PDB entry 3I56 | X-ray diffraction, 2.90 A resolution | chains B and 0 of the 31 polymer chains in the assembly

# Chain B
Molecule: 50S ribosomal protein L3P
From: Haloarcula marismortui
Reference sequence: P20279 (RL3_HALMA); residues 0-337 here correspond to UniProt positions 1-338 (UniProt number = residue number + 1)
Sequence (338 residues; each row starts with the number of its first residue; numbering starts at 0):
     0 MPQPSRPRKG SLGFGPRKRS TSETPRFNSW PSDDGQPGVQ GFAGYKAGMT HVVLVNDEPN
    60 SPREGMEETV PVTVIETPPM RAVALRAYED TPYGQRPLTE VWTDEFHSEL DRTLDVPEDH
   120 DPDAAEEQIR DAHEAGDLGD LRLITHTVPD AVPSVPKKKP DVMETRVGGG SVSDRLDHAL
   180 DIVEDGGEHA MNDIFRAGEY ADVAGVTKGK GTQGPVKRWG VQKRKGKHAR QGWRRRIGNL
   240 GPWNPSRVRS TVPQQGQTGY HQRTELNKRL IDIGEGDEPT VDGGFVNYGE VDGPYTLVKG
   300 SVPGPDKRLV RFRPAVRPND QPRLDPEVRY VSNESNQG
Not modelled in the structure: 0
Ion coordination: Mg2+: Asn335 (shared with A2757(0) of chain 0)

# Chain 0
Molecule: 23S ribosomal RNA
From: Haloarcula marismortui ATCC 43049
Sequence (2923 nucleotides; each row starts with the number of its first residue):
     1 GUUGGCUACU AUGCCAGCUG GUGGAUUGCU CGGCUCAGGC GCUGAUGAAG GACGUGCCAA
    61 GCUGCGAUAA GCUGUGGGGA GCCGCACGGA GGCGAAGAAC CACAGAUUUC CGAAUGAGAA
   121 UCUCUCUAAC AAUUGCUUCG CGCAAUGAGG AACCCCGAGA ACUGAAACAU CUCAGUAUCG
   181 GGAGGAACAG AAAACGCAAC GUGAUGUCGU UAGUAACCGC GAGUGAACGC GAUACAGCCC
   241 AAACCGAAGC CCUCACGGGC AAUGUGGUGU CAGGGCUACC UCUCAUCAGC CGACCGUCUU
   301 CACGAAGUCU CUUGGAAUAG AGCGUGAUAC AGGGUGACAA CCCCGUACUG AAGACCAGUA
   361 CGCUGUGCGG UAGUGCCAGA GUAGCGGGGG UUGGAUAUCC CUCGCGAAUA ACGCAGGCAU
   421 CGACUGCGAA GGCUAAACAC AACCUGAGAC CGAUAGUGAA CAAGUAGUGU GAACGAACGC
   481 UGCAAAGUAC CCUCAGAAGG GAGGCGAAAU AGAGCAUGAA AUCAGUUGGC GAUCGAGCGA
   541 CAGGGCAUAC AAGGUCCCUU GACGAAUGAC CGAGACGCGA GUCUCCAGUA AGACUCACGG
   601 GAAGCCGAUG UUCUGUCGUA CGUUUUGAAA AACGAGCCAG GGAGUGUGUC UGUAUGGCAA
   661 GUCUAACCGG AGUAUCCGGG GAGGCACAGG GAAACCGACA UGGCCGCAGG GCUUUGCCCG
   721 AGGGCCGCCG UCUUCAAGGG CGGGGAGCCA UGUGGACACG ACCCGAAUCC GGACGAUCUA
   781 CGCAUGGACA AGAUGAAGCG UGCCGAAAGG CACGUGGAAG UCUGUUAGAG UUGGUGUCCU
   841 ACAAUACCCU CUCGUGAUCU AUGUGUAGGG GUGAAAGGCC CAUCGAGUCC GGCAACAGCU
   901 GGUUCCAAUC GAAACAUGUC GAAGCAUGAC CUCCGCCGAG GUAGUCUGUG AGGUAGAGCG
   961 ACCGAUUGGU GUGUCCGCCU CCGAGAGGAG UCGGCACACC UGUCAAACUC CAAACUUACA
  1021 GACGCUGUUU GACGCGGGGA UUCCGGUGCG CGGGGUAAGC CUGUGUACCA GGAGGGGAAC
  1081 AACCCAGAGA UAGGUUAAGG UCCCCAAGUG UGGAUUAAGU GUAAUCCUCU GAAGGUGGUC
  1141 UCGAGCCCUA GACAGCCGGG AGGUGAGCUU AGAAGCAGCU ACCCUCUAAG AAAAGCGUAA
  1201 CAGCUUACCG GCCGAGGUUU GAGGCGCCCA AAAUGAUCGG GACUCAAAUC CACCACCGAG
  1261 ACCUGUCCGU ACCACUCAUA CUGGUAAUCG AGUAGAUUGG CGCUCUAAUU GGAUGGAAGC
  1321 AGGGGCGAGA GCUCCUGUGG ACCGAUUAGU GACGAAAAUC CUGGCCAUAG UAGCAGCGAU
  1381 AGUCGGGUGA GAACCCCGAC GGCCUAAUGG AUAAGGGUUC CUCAGCACUG CUGAUCAGCU
  1441 GAGGGUUAGC CGGUCCUAAG UCUCACCGCA ACUCGACUGA GACGAAAUGG GAAACAGGUU
  1501 AAUAUUCCUG UGCCAUCAUG CAGUGAAAGU UGACGCCCUG GGGUCGAUCA CGCCGGGCAU
  1561 UCGCCCGGUC GAACCGUCCA ACUCCGUGGA AGCCGUAAUG GCAGGAAGCG GACGAACGGC
  1621 GGCAUAGGGA AACGUGAUUC AACCUGGGGC CCAUGAAAAG ACGAGCAUGA UGUCCGUACC
  1681 GAGAACCGAC ACAGGUGUCC AUGGCGGCGA AAGCCAAGGC CUGUCGGGAG CAACCAACGU
  1741 UAGGGAAUUC GGCAAGUUAG UCCCGUACCU UCGGAAGAAG GGAUGCCUGC UCCGGAACGG
  1801 AGCAGGUCGC AGUGACUCGG AAGCUCGGAC UGUCUAGUAA CAACAUAGGU GACCGCAAAU
  1861 CCGCAAGGAC UCGUACGGUC ACUGAAUCCU GCCCAGUGCA GGUAUCUGAA CACCUCGUAC
  1921 AAGAGGACGA AGGACCUGUC AACGGCGGGG GUAACUAUGA CCCUCUUAAG GUAGCGUAGU
  1981 ACCUUGCCGC AUCAGUAGCG GCUUGCAUGA AUGGAUUAAC CAGAGCUUCA CUGUCCCAAC
  2041 GUUGGGCCCG GUGAACUGUA CAUUCCAGUG CGGAGUCUGG AGACACCCAG GGGGAAGCAA
  2101 AGACCCUAUG GAGCUUUACU GCAGGCUGUC GCUGAGACGU GGUCGCCGAU GUGCAGCAUA
  2161 GGUAGGAGUC GUUACAGAGG UACCCGCGCU AGCGGGCCAC CCAGACAACA GUGAAAUACU
  2221 ACCCGUCGGU GACUGCGACU CUCACUCCGG GAGGAGGACA CCGAUAGCCG GGCAGUUUGA
  2281 CUGGGGCGGU ACGCGCUCGA AAAGAUAUCG AGCGCGCCCU AUGGUCAUCU CAGCCGGGAC
  2341 AGAGACCCGG CGAAGAGUGC AAGAGCAAAA GAUGACUUGA CAGUGUUCUU CCCAACGAGG
  2401 AACGCUGACG CGAAAGCGUG GUCUAGCGAA CCAAUUAGCC UGCUUGAUGC GGGCAAUUGA
  2461 UGACAGAAAA GCUACCCUAG GGAUAACAGA GUCGUCACUC GCAAGAGCAC AUAUCGACCG
  2521 AGUGGCUUGC UACCUCGAUG UCGGUUCCCU CCAUCCUGCC CGUGCAGAAG CGGGCAAGGG
  2581 UGAGGUUGUU CGCCUAUUAA AGGAGGUCGU GAGCUGGGUU UAGACCGUCG UGAGACAGGU
  2641 CGGCUGCUAU CUACUGGGUG UGUAAUGGUG UCUGACAAGA ACGACCGUAU AGUACGAGAG
  2701 GAACUACGGU UGGUGGCCAC UGGUGUACCG GUUGUUCGAG AGAGCACGUG CCGGGUAGCC
  2761 ACGCCACACG GGGUAAGAGC UGAACGCAUC UAAGCUCGAA ACCCACUUGG AAAAGAGACA
  2821 CCGCCGAGGU CCCGCGUACA AGACGCGGUC GAUAGACUCG GGGUGUGCGC GUCGAGGUAA
  2881 CGAGACGUUA AGCCCACGAG CACUAACAGA CCAAAGCCAU CAU
Not modelled in the structure: 1-9, 126-127, 715, 971-998, 1560, 1952-1963, 2137-2236, 2339-2343, 2665-2666, 2915-2923
Modified / non-standard residues: 1MA (6-hydro-1-methyladenosine-5'-monophosphate) at position 628, OMU (o2'-methyluridine 5'-monophosphate) at position 2587, OMG (o2'-methylguanosine-5'-monophosphate) at position 2588, UR3 (3-methyluridine-5'-monophoshate) at position 2619, PSU (pseudouridine-5'-monophosphate) at position 2621
Ion coordination: Na+ site 1 near U12 (its only coordinating residue here); Mg2+ site 1 near G28 (its only coordinating residue here); Na+ site 2 near C40 (its only coordinating residue here); Na+ site 3 near G56 (its only coordinating residue here); Na+ site 4 near U108 (its only coordinating residue here); Mg2+ site 2 near U115 (its only coordinating residue here); Na+ site 5 near C141 (its only coordinating residue here); Na+ site 6 near U146 (its only coordinating residue here); Mg2+ site 3: C162, U2276; Na+ site 7: A165, A166; Mg2+ site 4: A166, G219; Mg2+ site 5: A167, C168; 45 more Na+ sites not listed; 67 more Mg2+ sites not listed; 16 more Sr2+ sites not listed
Residues lining bound ligands: troleandomycin (TAO): C839, A2099, A2100, A2103, A2538, G2540, U2645, G2646

# Interface between chain B and chain 0
Residue-residue contacts (343):
  Pro1(B) - C2591(0)  phosphate contact
  Gln2(B) - U2545(0)  hydrogen bond to the phosphate
  Gln2(B) - U2546(0)  hydrogen bond to the base
  Gln2(B) - C2547(0)  base contact
  Pro3(B) - G2582(0)  phosphate contact
  Pro3(B) - A2583(0)  phosphate contact
  Ser4(B) - U2581(0)  phosphate contact
  Ser4(B) - G2582(0)  hydrogen bond to the phosphate
  Arg5(B) - C2547(0)  salt bridge to the phosphate
  Arg5(B) - C2548(0)  salt bridge to the phosphate
  Arg5(B) - U2581(0)  hydrogen bond to the phosphate
  Pro6(B) - G2580(0)  phosphate contact
  Pro6(B) - U2581(0)  phosphate contact
  Pro6(B) - G2713(0)  sugar contact
  Arg7(B) - C2548(0)  salt bridge to the phosphate
  Arg7(B) - C2549(0)  salt bridge to the phosphate
  Arg7(B) - U2714(0)  phosphate contact
  Lys8(B) - C2547(0)  phosphate contact
  Lys8(B) - C2548(0)  hydrogen bond to the phosphate
  Lys8(B) - U2714(0)  phosphate contact
  Gly9(B) - U2714(0)  hydrogen bond to the phosphate
  Gly9(B) - G2715(0)  phosphate contact
  Ser10(B) - A2681(0)  hydrogen bond to the base
  Ser10(B) - U2714(0)  hydrogen bond to the phosphate
  Ser10(B) - G2715(0)  hydrogen bond to the phosphate
  Leu11(B) - A2678(0)  hydrogen bond to the sugar
  Leu11(B) - G2679(0)  sugar contact
  Gly12(B) - A2678(0)  base contact
  Gly12(B) - G2679(0)  sugar contact
  Gly12(B) - U2807(0)  base contact
  Gly12(B) - U2808(0)  sugar contact
  Phe13(B) - U2714(0)  sugar contact
  Phe13(B) - G2715(0)  sugar contact
  Phe13(B) - U2807(0)  sugar contact
  Phe13(B) - U2808(0)  sugar contact
  Gly14(B) - U2808(0)  hydrogen bond to the sugar
  Gly14(B) - G2809(0)  sugar contact
  Pro15(B) - G2656(0)  phosphate contact
  Pro15(B) - G2809(0)  sugar contact
  Arg16(B) - G2656(0)  hydrogen bond to the phosphate
  Arg16(B) - G2715(0)  salt bridge to the phosphate
  Lys17(B) - G2656(0)  phosphate contact
  Lys17(B) - G2657(0)  phosphate contact
  Lys17(B) - G2809(0)  phosphate contact
  Lys17(B) - G2810(0)  salt bridge to the phosphate
  Arg18(B) - G2657(0)  hydrogen bond to the phosphate
  Arg18(B) - G2658(0)  salt bridge to the phosphate
  Arg18(B) - C2839(0)  sugar contact
  Arg18(B) - G2842(0)  hydrogen bond to the base
  Arg18(B) - A2843(0)  hydrogen bond to the base
  Thr20(B) - G2810(0)  hydrogen bond to the phosphate
  Glu22(B) - U2837(0)  base contact
  Glu22(B) - G2845(0)  sugar contact
  Arg25(B) - U2671(0)  salt bridge to the phosphate
  Arg25(B) - C2672(0)  salt bridge to the phosphate
  Asn27(B) - U2807(0)  hydrogen bond to the phosphate
  Asn27(B) - U2808(0)  hydrogen bond to the phosphate
  Ser28(B) - C2806(0)  hydrogen bond to the phosphate
  Ser28(B) - U2807(0)  phosphate contact
  Lys45(B) - C2717(0)  hydrogen bond to the phosphate
  Lys45(B) - C2718(0)  salt bridge to the phosphate
  Met48(B) - C2717(0)  hydrogen bond to the sugar
  Met48(B) - C2718(0)  sugar contact
  Met48(B) - A2719(0)  sugar contact
  Thr49(B) - A2719(0)  hydrogen bond to the sugar
  His50(B) - A2719(0)  hydrogen bond to the sugar
  Glu57(B) - G2708(0)  phosphate contact
  Asn59(B) - C2707(0)  phosphate contact
  Asn59(B) - G2708(0)  sugar contact
  Pro70(B) - A2719(0)  base contact
  Pro70(B) - C2764(0)  sugar contact
  Arg85(B) - G2670(0)  base contact
  Arg85(B) - U2671(0)  hydrogen bond to the base
  Arg85(B) - C2672(0)  sugar contact
  Arg85(B) - C2819(0)  hydrogen bond to the base
  Tyr87(B) - C2672(0)  hydrogen bond to the sugar
  Tyr87(B) - U2673(0)  sugar contact
  Tyr92(B) - G2674(0)  sugar contact
  Tyr92(B) - G2815(0)  hydrogen bond to the base
  Gly93(B) - G2674(0)  phosphate contact
  Gln94(B) - U2673(0)  hydrogen bond to the sugar
  Gln94(B) - G2674(0)  hydrogen bond to the phosphate
  Arg95(B) - G2817(0)  hydrogen bond to the sugar
  Arg95(B) - A2818(0)  sugar contact
  Pro96(B) - C2672(0)  sugar contact
  Pro96(B) - A2818(0)  hydrogen bond to the sugar
  Pro96(B) - C2819(0)  sugar contact
  Leu97(B) - C2819(0)  phosphate contact
  Leu97(B) - A2820(0)  phosphate contact
  Thr98(B) - C2819(0)  phosphate contact
  Thr98(B) - A2820(0)  phosphate contact
  Glu99(B) - C2819(0)  hydrogen bond to the sugar
  Glu99(B) - A2820(0)  sugar contact
  Trp101(B) - A2820(0)  hydrogen bond to the sugar
  Arg111(B) - G2847(0)  salt bridge to the phosphate
  Arg111(B) - G2848(0)  salt bridge to the phosphate
  Thr112(B) - U2669(0)  hydrogen bond to the sugar
  Thr112(B) - G2670(0)  sugar contact
  Leu113(B) - U2669(0)  sugar contact
  Leu113(B) - G2670(0)  sugar contact
  Asp114(B) - G2668(0)  hydrogen bond to the base
  Asp114(B) - U2669(0)  sugar contact
  Asp114(B) - C2821(0)  hydrogen bond to the sugar
  Asp114(B) - C2822(0)  sugar contact
  Asp114(B) - A2827(0)  sugar contact
  Asp114(B) - G2828(0)  sugar contact
  Val115(B) - C2821(0)  sugar contact
  Val115(B) - C2822(0)  sugar contact
  Pro116(B) - C2821(0)  phosphate contact
  Glu117(B) - C2821(0)  phosphate contact
  Glu117(B) - C2822(0)  hydrogen bond to the phosphate
  Glu117(B) - G2823(0)  phosphate contact
  Asp118(B) - C2822(0)  hydrogen bond to the phosphate
  His119(B) - A2820(0)  phosphate contact
  His119(B) - C2821(0)  salt bridge to the phosphate
  Arg141(B) - C2672(0)  hydrogen bond to the phosphate
  Arg141(B) - U2673(0)  salt bridge to the phosphate
  Ile143(B) - U2671(0)  sugar contact
  Val154(B) - U2837(0)  base contact
  Pro155(B) - U2837(0)  base contact
  Pro155(B) - C2846(0)  sugar contact
  Pro155(B) - G2847(0)  sugar contact
  Pro155(B) - U2853(0)  phosphate contact
  Lys156(B) - U2837(0)  base contact
  Lys156(B) - C2846(0)  phosphate contact
  Lys156(B) - G2847(0)  phosphate contact
  Lys157(B) - C2846(0)  phosphate contact
  Lys157(B) - G2847(0)  hydrogen bond to the phosphate
  Lys157(B) - G2848(0)  salt bridge to the phosphate
  Lys157(B) - G2851(0)  hydrogen bond to the phosphate
  Lys157(B) - A2852(0)  salt bridge to the phosphate
  Lys158(B) - C2846(0)  phosphate contact
  Lys158(B) - G2847(0)  hydrogen bond to the phosphate
  Val161(B) - G2670(0)  sugar contact
  Val161(B) - U2671(0)  phosphate contact
  Met162(B) - U2671(0)  phosphate contact
  Met162(B) - C2672(0)  phosphate contact
  Glu163(B) - U2671(0)  hydrogen bond to the sugar
  Glu163(B) - C2672(0)  hydrogen bond to the phosphate
  Thr206(B) - G2716(0)  phosphate contact
  Thr206(B) - C2717(0)  phosphate contact
  Thr206(B) - A2838(0)  phosphate contact
  Lys207(B) - C2717(0)  hydrogen bond to the phosphate
  Lys207(B) - C2718(0)  salt bridge to the phosphate
  Lys207(B) - C2759(0)  salt bridge to the phosphate
  Lys207(B) - A2838(0)  phosphate contact
  Gly208(B) - A2838(0)  hydrogen bond to the phosphate
  Gly208(B) - C2839(0)  phosphate contact
  Lys209(B) - C2759(0)  phosphate contact
  Lys209(B) - C2760(0)  salt bridge to the phosphate
  Lys209(B) - C2839(0)  phosphate contact
  Gly210(B) - C2839(0)  hydrogen bond to the phosphate
  Gly210(B) - A2840(0)  phosphate contact
  Thr211(B) - A1732(0)  hydrogen bond to the sugar
  Thr211(B) - A1733(0)  sugar contact
  Thr211(B) - A2840(0)  hydrogen bond to the phosphate
  Gln212(B) - A1732(0)  hydrogen bond to the sugar
  Gln212(B) - A1733(0)  sugar contact
  Gly213(B) - A1733(0)  hydrogen bond to the phosphate
  Gly213(B) - C1734(0)  phosphate contact
  Lys216(B) - C2760(0)  salt bridge to the phosphate
  Arg217(B) - U2655(0)  hydrogen bond to the sugar
  Arg217(B) - G2656(0)  salt bridge to the phosphate
  Val220(B) - C2547(0)  phosphate contact
  Gln221(B) - A2038(0)  phosphate contact
  Gln221(B) - U2546(0)  sugar contact
  Gln221(B) - C2547(0)  hydrogen bond to the phosphate
  Lys222(B) - A2038(0)  hydrogen bond to the phosphate
  Lys222(B) - A2039(0)  phosphate contact
  Arg223(B) - G2613(0)  hydrogen bond to the sugar
  Arg223(B) - C2614(0)  hydrogen bond to the sugar
  Lys224(B) - C2035(0)  phosphate contact
  Lys224(B) - C2036(0)  salt bridge to the phosphate
  Lys224(B) - C2037(0)  hydrogen bond to the phosphate
  Lys224(B) - A2038(0)  salt bridge to the phosphate
  Gly225(B) - U2034(0)  hydrogen bond to the phosphate
  Gly225(B) - C2035(0)  hydrogen bond to the phosphate
  Lys226(B) - U835(0)  phosphate contact
  Lys226(B) - C1750(0)  base contact
  Lys226(B) - G1751(0)  hydrogen bond to the base
  Lys226(B) - C1753(0)  sugar contact
  Lys226(B) - U2615(0)  phosphate contact
  Lys226(B) - G2616(0)  salt bridge to the phosphate
  His227(B) - G2544(0)  base contact
  His227(B) - C2614(0)  hydrogen bond to the sugar
  His227(B) - U2615(0)  hydrogen bond to the sugar
  Arg229(B) - G834(0)  phosphate contact
  Arg229(B) - U835(0)  salt bridge to the phosphate
  Arg229(B) - G836(0)  phosphate contact
  Arg229(B) - C1753(0)  hydrogen bond to the base
  Arg229(B) - A1754(0)  hydrogen bond to the sugar
  Gln230(B) - U835(0)  hydrogen bond to the phosphate
  Gln230(B) - G836(0)  phosphate contact
  Gln230(B) - U837(0)  phosphate contact
  Gln230(B) - C2614(0)  phosphate contact
  Gln230(B) - U2615(0)  phosphate contact
  Gly231(B) - U837(0)  phosphate contact
  Gly231(B) - C1735(0)  sugar contact
  Gly231(B) - A1736(0)  phosphate contact
  Trp232(B) - C1735(0)  phosphate contact
  Trp232(B) - G2092(0)  hydrogen bond to the phosphate
  Trp232(B) - G2613(0)  hydrogen bond to the sugar
  Trp232(B) - C2614(0)  sugar contact
  Arg233(B) - C1735(0)  hydrogen bond to the phosphate
  Arg233(B) - A1736(0)  salt bridge to the phosphate
  Arg234(B) - C1734(0)  salt bridge to the phosphate
  Arg234(B) - C1735(0)  hydrogen bond to the phosphate
  Arg234(B) - A2039(0)  salt bridge to the phosphate
  Arg235(B) - C1734(0)  hydrogen bond to the sugar
  Arg235(B) - C1735(0)  salt bridge to the phosphate
  Arg235(B) - G2091(0)  phosphate contact
  Arg235(B) - G2092(0)  salt bridge to the phosphate
  Ile236(B) - U2546(0)  sugar contact
  Ile236(B) - C2547(0)  sugar contact
  Gly237(B) - U2546(0)  hydrogen bond to the sugar
  Gly237(B) - G2613(0)  base contact
  Asn238(B) - G2093(0)  phosphate contact
  Asn238(B) - U2546(0)  base contact
  Asn238(B) - C2547(0)  hydrogen bond to the base
  Asn238(B) - G2609(0)  hydrogen bond to the base
  Asn238(B) - U2610(0)  base contact
  Leu239(B) - G2091(0)  base contact
  Leu239(B) - G2092(0)  phosphate contact
  Leu239(B) - G2093(0)  hydrogen bond to the phosphate
  Gly240(B) - G2093(0)  sugar contact
  Pro241(B) - G2093(0)  hydrogen bond to the sugar
  Pro241(B) - C2548(0)  base contact
  Pro241(B) - G2606(0)  base contact
  Pro241(B) - G2609(0)  sugar contact
  Trp242(B) - G2093(0)  hydrogen bond to the sugar
  Trp242(B) - G2094(0)  sugar contact
  Trp242(B) - A2096(0)  sugar contact
  Trp242(B) - U2607(0)  stacking on the base
  Trp242(B) - G2609(0)  hydrogen bond to the sugar
  Trp242(B) - U2610(0)  phosphate contact
  Asn243(B) - G2606(0)  hydrogen bond to the sugar
  Asn243(B) - U2607(0)  hydrogen bond to the phosphate
  Pro244(B) - U1234(0)  base contact
  Pro244(B) - C2066(0)  phosphate contact
  Pro244(B) - G2093(0)  hydrogen bond to the sugar
  Ser245(B) - C2065(0)  phosphate contact
  Ser245(B) - G2093(0)  hydrogen bond to the base
  Ser245(B) - G2094(0)  sugar contact
  Arg246(B) - U1234(0)  hydrogen bond to the base
  Arg246(B) - C2065(0)  hydrogen bond to the phosphate
  Arg246(B) - C2066(0)  salt bridge to the phosphate
  Arg246(B) - G2093(0)  base contact
  Arg246(B) - A2653(0)  sugar contact
  Val247(B) - G2093(0)  base contact
  Val247(B) - A2653(0)  hydrogen bond to the sugar
  Val247(B) - C2654(0)  sugar contact
  Arg248(B) - U1234(0)  hydrogen bond to the sugar
  Arg248(B) - C2548(0)  sugar contact
  Arg248(B) - C2549(0)  hydrogen bond to the sugar
  Arg248(B) - C2654(0)  hydrogen bond to the sugar
  Ser249(B) - C2654(0)  phosphate contact
  Ser249(B) - U2655(0)  phosphate contact
  Thr250(B) - C2548(0)  hydrogen bond to the sugar
  Thr250(B) - C2549(0)  sugar contact
  Val251(B) - C2548(0)  sugar contact
  Pro252(B) - C2547(0)  phosphate contact
  Pro252(B) - C2548(0)  sugar contact
  Gln253(B) - G2090(0)  hydrogen bond to the base
  Gln253(B) - G2091(0)  hydrogen bond to the base
  Gln253(B) - C2654(0)  hydrogen bond to the sugar
  Gln253(B) - U2655(0)  hydrogen bond to the sugar
  Gln254(B) - A1733(0)  sugar contact
  Gln254(B) - G2090(0)  hydrogen bond to the sugar
  Gln254(B) - U2655(0)  hydrogen bond to the sugar
  Gly255(B) - G2656(0)  sugar contact
  Gln256(B) - G2656(0)  hydrogen bond to the sugar
  Gln256(B) - G2657(0)  sugar contact
  Gln256(B) - C2839(0)  hydrogen bond to the phosphate
  Tyr259(B) - A2838(0)  sugar contact
  Tyr259(B) - C2844(0)  hydrogen bond to the sugar
  Gln261(B) - U2808(0)  hydrogen bond to the phosphate
  Gln261(B) - G2809(0)  phosphate contact
  Arg262(B) - G2715(0)  hydrogen bond to the phosphate
  Arg262(B) - G2716(0)  salt bridge to the phosphate
  Arg262(B) - U2808(0)  phosphate contact
  Thr263(B) - U2807(0)  hydrogen bond to the phosphate
  Thr263(B) - U2808(0)  hydrogen bond to the phosphate
  Glu264(B) - G2715(0)  hydrogen bond to the base
  Glu264(B) - G2716(0)  hydrogen bond to the sugar
  Glu264(B) - C2765(0)  base contact
  Leu265(B) - A2766(0)  hydrogen bond to the sugar
  Asn266(B) - A2766(0)  sugar contact
  Asn266(B) - C2767(0)  hydrogen bond to the phosphate
  Lys267(B) - C2765(0)  hydrogen bond to the sugar
  Lys267(B) - A2766(0)  sugar contact
  Asp281(B) - G2861(0)  hydrogen bond to the sugar
  Gly282(B) - G2860(0)  hydrogen bond to the base
  Gly282(B) - G2861(0)  sugar contact
  Gly282(B) - C2897(0)  base contact
  Gly282(B) - G2898(0)  sugar contact
  Gly283(B) - G2898(0)  sugar contact
  Phe284(B) - C2897(0)  sugar contact
  Phe284(B) - G2898(0)  sugar contact
  Val285(B) - A2757(0)  phosphate contact
  Val285(B) - G2758(0)  phosphate contact
  Val285(B) - C2897(0)  sugar contact
  Asn286(B) - C2897(0)  hydrogen bond to the sugar
  Asn286(B) - G2898(0)  phosphate contact
  Tyr287(B) - G2898(0)  sugar contact
  Gly288(B) - G2898(0)  phosphate contact
  Glu289(B) - G2898(0)  sugar contact
  Glu289(B) - A2899(0)  sugar contact
  Lys298(B) - C2765(0)  sugar contact
  Gly299(B) - C2765(0)  sugar contact
  Ser300(B) - G2716(0)  hydrogen bond to the base
  Ser300(B) - C2717(0)  sugar contact
  Ser300(B) - C2765(0)  hydrogen bond to the base
  Val301(B) - C2717(0)  sugar contact
  Pro302(B) - G2716(0)  sugar contact
  Pro302(B) - C2717(0)  sugar contact
  Gly303(B) - C2717(0)  hydrogen bond to the phosphate
  Gly303(B) - C2718(0)  phosphate contact
  Pro304(B) - U2837(0)  sugar contact
  Asp305(B) - U2837(0)  sugar contact
  Lys306(B) - U2837(0)  salt bridge to the phosphate
  Arg307(B) - U2837(0)  hydrogen bond to the phosphate
  Arg307(B) - A2838(0)  salt bridge to the phosphate
  Arg312(B) - U2807(0)  salt bridge to the phosphate
  Arg316(B) - C2682(0)  salt bridge to the phosphate
  Arg316(B) - C2767(0)  hydrogen bond to the phosphate
  Arg316(B) - A2768(0)  hydrogen bond to the phosphate
  Arg316(B) - C2806(0)  sugar contact
  Asn318(B) - C2767(0)  hydrogen bond to the phosphate
  Asn318(B) - A2768(0)  hydrogen bond to the phosphate
  Glu333(B) - C2720(0)  phosphate contact
  Ser334(B) - G2861(0)  hydrogen bond to the sugar
  Ser334(B) - G2862(0)  hydrogen bond to the phosphate
  Asn335(B) - A2719(0)  sugar contact
  Asn335(B) - A2757(0)  phosphate contact
  Gln336(B) - U2756(0)  phosphate contact
  Gln336(B) - A2757(0)  phosphate contact
  Gln336(B) - G2861(0)  hydrogen bond to the base
  Gln336(B) - G2862(0)  sugar contact
  Gln336(B) - C2897(0)  hydrogen bond to the base
  Gly337(B) - U2756(0)  hydrogen bond to the phosphate
  Gly337(B) - A2757(0)  phosphate contact
  Gly337(B) - G2862(0)  phosphate contact
  Gly337(B) - G2863(0)  phosphate contact
Other interface residues (no listed pair), chain B (148 interface residues in all): Ser19, Ser153, Val215, Thr257, His260, Arg310, Val315
Other interface residues (no listed pair), chain 0 (126 interface residues in all): A2089, A2095, U2539, A2680, G2712, G2755

# In short
Chain B and chain 0 form an interface of 148 and 126 residues respectively, with 122 hydrogen bonds, 36 salt
bridges and 1 aromatic stacking contact. Polar pairs include Gln2(B)-U2546(0), Ser10(B)-A2681(0) and
Arg18(B)-G2842(0). Bound to chain 0: troleandomycin. A2757(0) and Asn335(B) coordinate Mg2+.
Chain B is 50S ribosomal protein L3P (Haloarcula marismortui) and chain 0 is 23S ribosomal RNA (Haloarcula
marismortui ATCC 43049); the structure, Co-crystal structure of Triacetyloleandomcyin Bound to the Large
Ribosomal Subunit, was determined by X-ray diffraction (same publication as 3I55).
